Entry 8AP8 (electron microscopy, 3.70 A resolution); this record covers chains M and h of the 5 polymer chains in the assembly.

== Chain M ==
Protein: OSCP
Organism: Trypanosoma brucei brucei
Reference sequence: Q38AG1 (Q38AG1_TRYB2); residues 1-255 here = UniProt positions 1-255
Chain sequence (255 residues; row label = number of the first residue in the row):
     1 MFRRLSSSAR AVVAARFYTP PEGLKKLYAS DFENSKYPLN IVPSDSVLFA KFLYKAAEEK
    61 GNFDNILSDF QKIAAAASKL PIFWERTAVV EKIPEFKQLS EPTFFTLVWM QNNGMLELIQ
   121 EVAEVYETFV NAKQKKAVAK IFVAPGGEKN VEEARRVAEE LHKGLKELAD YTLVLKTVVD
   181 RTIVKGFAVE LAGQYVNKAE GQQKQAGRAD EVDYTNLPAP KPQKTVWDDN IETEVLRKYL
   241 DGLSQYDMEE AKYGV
Unresolved in the structure: 1-207

== Chain h ==
Protein: ATPTB4
Organism: Trypanosoma brucei brucei
Reference sequence: Q389Z3 (Q389Z3_TRYB2); residues 1-157 here = UniProt positions 1-157
Chain sequence (157 residues; row label = number of the first residue in the row):
     1 MRRTFISFSA ASAAAAAPVT STKMQTLHKL LTGEVSFKNK APVKDCNIVH QFGENWATEL
    61 SAYAKTLPAE QQKIIVRQIA RVKLTRYTVA ELAAYCGDGP ALLDETARAA NIEQGVAFVK
   121 AKGVEAFEKY VAEESTNANW KPEEAKKFIE DVKAKAK
Unresolved in the structure: 1-20

== Chain M / chain h interface ==
Residue-residue contacts (16; chain M residue first):
  E211(M) with T22(h)
  Y214(M) with K23(h); Q51(h)
  T215(M) with T26(h); S36(h); F37(h); K38(h), hydrogen bond (backbone-backbone)
  N216(M) with K38(h); Q51(h), hydrogen bond (backbone-side chain)
  L217(M) with F37(h), hydrophobic; N39(h); A41(h), hydrophobic; N47(h); Q51(h)
  P218(M) with H50(h); Q51(h)
Also at the interface, not in a pair above, chain M (7 interface residues in all): D213
Also at the interface, not in a pair above, chain h (13 interface residues in all): V35, F52

== In short ==
7 residues of chain M face 13 of chain h across their interface; the contacts include 2 hydrogen bonds. Among
the polar pairs are N216(M)-Q51(h) and T215(M)-K38(h).
Here chain M is OSCP and chain h is ATPTB4, both from Trypanosoma brucei brucei. Entry 8AP8 (Peripheral stalk
of Trypanosoma brucei mitochondrial ATP synthase) was determined by electron microscopy, deposited together
with 8AP6, 8AP7, 8AP9, 8APA, 8APB, 8APC and 7 further entries.
